Entry 8FNI (electron microscopy, 3.40 A resolution); this record covers chains 6 and 10 of the 11 polymer chains in the assembly.

Chain 6:
Name: RNA-editing substrate-binding complex protein 6 (RESC6)
Organism: Trypanosoma brucei
UniProtKB: Q57ZX7 (Q57ZX7_TRYB2); numbering as in UniProt (aligned over 1-516)
Amino-acid sequence (516 residues; row label = number of the first residue in the row):
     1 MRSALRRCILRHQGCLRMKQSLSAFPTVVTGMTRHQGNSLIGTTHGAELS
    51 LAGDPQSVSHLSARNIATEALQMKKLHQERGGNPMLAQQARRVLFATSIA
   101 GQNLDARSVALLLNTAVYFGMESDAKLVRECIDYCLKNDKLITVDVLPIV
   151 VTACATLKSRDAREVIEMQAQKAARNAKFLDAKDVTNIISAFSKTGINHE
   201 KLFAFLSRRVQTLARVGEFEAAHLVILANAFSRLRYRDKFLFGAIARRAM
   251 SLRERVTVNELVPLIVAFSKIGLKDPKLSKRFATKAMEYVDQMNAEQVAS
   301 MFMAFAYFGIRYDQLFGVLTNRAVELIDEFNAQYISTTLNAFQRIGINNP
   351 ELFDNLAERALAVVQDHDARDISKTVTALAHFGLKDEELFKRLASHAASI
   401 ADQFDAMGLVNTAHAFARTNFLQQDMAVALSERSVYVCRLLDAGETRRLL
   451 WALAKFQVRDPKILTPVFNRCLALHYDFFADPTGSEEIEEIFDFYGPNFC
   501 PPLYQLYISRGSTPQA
Disordered / not traced: 1-58, 512-516

Chain 10:
Name: RNA-editing substrate-binding complex protein 10 (RESC10)
Organism: Trypanosoma brucei
UniProtKB: Q57VS6 (Q57VS6_TRYB2); residue numbers follow UniProt; this construct covers 1-543
Amino-acid sequence (543 residues; row label = number of the first residue in the row):
     1 MRRRVVLCCQDVGSLLSSKHSVHSGIGYHERVFSRNLLYRRYPVVTVLPK
    51 AGFTVLDTKRWIASSGPPVTGSPLSPVTNPSLNVGTGGGEAVAMEGPLPV
   101 SYSPGSGVNGSLPVTSTAITAHCDVLSECVAKADELAVQLKAQNALSASA
   151 EILTQEGMEEFVEELKTSATNEMTALVKQMQTTPLLQRAGMHELRRTLYY
   201 TTSLKERDWLEEKQYTAAMRMLTVEVLRRDGDGVLSADDVLYVTTHVVTA
   251 NFYNRHLWNRMEKSLLKFSNYENIDMSSVKAFSTRLFKTRRGCAKETLDI
   301 RRKVLLAMSRRVGVLANDFDLPSLLGVLQCYTVHDLTPFHLEPLAIRATN
   351 HVGDFTPHECATLAHVLRKWRTMRLEVCERLVERICTSDQLTHHMANAAM
   401 IAIRTCFNQVSDGGRNAMNAEPTRQKLRAMGEQIGCRLDEVEYPALPVIL
   451 SILDVVVTLKIYVPKKCLQVIFSQANDMVAIVMEQKDDLVDPKTGKRVRP
   501 ITAEEGRQLQALLSHYGNDLAPELSQRMKEAFREGVLPDEASL
Disordered / not traced: 1-96, 107-113, 142-153, 489-499, 543

Interface between chain 6 and chain 10:
Residue-residue contacts (57; chain 6 residue first):
  S123(6) with R255(10)
  K158(6) with Y253(10); R255(10); N259(10)
  S159(6) with Y253(10); R255(10)
  R160(6) with Y253(10), hydrogen bond (backbone-side chain); E296(10), salt bridge
  R163(6) with N259(10), hydrogen bond; E262(10), salt bridge; E296(10); D299(10), salt bridge
  E164(6) with E296(10)
  E167(6) with K295(10); L298(10); R302(10), salt bridge
  M168(6) with K295(10)
  Q171(6) with K295(10), hydrogen bond
  G196(6) with K303(10)
  N198(6) with R302(10); L306(10); L336(10)
  H199(6) with R302(10); D335(10), salt bridge
  E200(6) with D335(10); L336(10); T337(10)
  K201(6) with D335(10)
  R235(6) with F268(10)
  C438(6) with D232(10)
  R439(6) with D230(10); G231(10)
  D442(6) with S269(10), hydrogen bond; N270(10)
  E445(6) with K267(10), salt bridge
  P461(6) with L98(10), hydrophobic
  L464(6) with L98(10), hydrophobic
  T465(6) with P99(10)
  F468(6) with L98(10), hydrophobic
  N469(6) with V100(10); S101(10), hydrogen bond (side chain-backbone); Y102(10); V234(10)
  R470(6) with G233(10), hydrogen bond (side chain-backbone); L235(10), hydrogen bond (side chain-backbone)
  L472(6) with V100(10), hydrophobic; Y102(10)
  A473(6) with Y102(10), hydrophobic; G233(10); V234(10); S236(10)
  Y476(6) with N273(10)
  D477(6) with N270(10); N273(10), hydrogen bond
  N498(6) with P97(10)
  F499(6) with P97(10); L98(10), hydrogen bond (backbone-backbone)
Interface residues without a listed pair, chain 6 (38 interface residues in all): E122, I197, L440, P466, L474, H475, C500
Interface residues without a listed pair, chain 10 (37 interface residues in all): A237, W258, R260, K263, P338

Overview:
38 residues of chain 6 and 37 residues of chain 10 are in contact; the contacts include 9 hydrogen bonds and 6
salt bridges. Among the polar pairs are R160(6)-E296(10), R163(6)-E262(10) and R163(6)-D299(10).
Here chain 6 is RNA-editing substrate-binding complex protein 6 (RESC6) and chain 10 is RNA-editing
substrate-binding complex protein 10 (RESC10), both from Trypanosoma brucei. Entry 8FNI (Cryo-EM structure of
RNase-treated RESC-B in trypanosomal RNA editing) was determined by electron microscopy together with 8FN4,
8FN6, 8FNC, 8FNF and 8FNK from the same study.
